PDB entry 6Q3Z | X-ray diffraction, 2.00 A resolution | chain A

[Chain A]
Protein: Bromodomain-containing protein 4
Organism: Homo sapiens
UniProt: O60885 (BRD4_HUMAN), isoform O60885-3; residue numbers follow UniProt; this construct covers 44-168
Chain sequence (127 residues; numbered 42 to 168; the number before each row is that of its first residue):
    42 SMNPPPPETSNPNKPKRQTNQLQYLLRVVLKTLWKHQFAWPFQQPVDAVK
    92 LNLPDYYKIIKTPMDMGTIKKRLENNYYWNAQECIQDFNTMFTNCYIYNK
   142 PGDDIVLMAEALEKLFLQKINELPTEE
Unresolved in the structure: 166-168
Differences from the reference sequence: expression tag (42-43)
Residues lining bound ligands: 16k (HG8; (7R)-2-[[2-ethoxy-4-(1-methylpiperidin-4-yl)phenyl]amino]-7-ethyl-5-methyl-8-[(4-methylthiophen-2-yl)methyl]-7H-pteridin-6-one): Trp81, Pro82, Phe83, Gln85, Val87, Leu92, Leu94, Tyr97, Cys136, Tyr139, Asn140, Asp145, Ile146, Met149
Reported in the primary citation:
  - binding site for 16k: Asn140

[Summary]
Chain A binds 16k. From the paper: a binding site for 16k at Asn140.
Chain A is Bromodomain-containing protein 4 (Homo sapiens); the structure, Crystal structure of the first
bromodomain of human BRD4 in complex with the inhibitor 16k, was determined by X-ray diffraction, deposited
together with 6Q3Y.
